3OHR - chain A; structure by X-ray diffraction, 1.66 A resolution.

# Chain A
Molecule: Putative fructokinase
Source organism: Bacillus subtilis
Notes: EC 2.7.1.4
UniProtKB: O05510 (SCRK_BACSU); numbering as in UniProt (aligned over 1-299)
Sequence (303 residues; row label = number of the first residue in the row; numbers below 1 keep their minus sign (Ser-3 is residue -3)):
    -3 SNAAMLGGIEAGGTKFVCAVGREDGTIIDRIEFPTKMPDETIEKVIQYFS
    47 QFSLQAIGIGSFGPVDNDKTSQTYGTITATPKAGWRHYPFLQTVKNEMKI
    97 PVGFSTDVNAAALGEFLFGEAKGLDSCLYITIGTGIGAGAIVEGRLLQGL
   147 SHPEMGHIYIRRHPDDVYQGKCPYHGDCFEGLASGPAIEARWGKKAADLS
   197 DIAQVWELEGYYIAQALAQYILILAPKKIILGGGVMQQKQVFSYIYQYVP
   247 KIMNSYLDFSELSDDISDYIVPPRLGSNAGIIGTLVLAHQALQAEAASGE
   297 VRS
Disordered / not traced: -3 to -1, 294-299
Sequence notes: expression tag (-3 to 0)
Modified positions: Mse1, Mse33, Mse94, Mse151, Mse232, Mse249 (selenomethionine; parent Met); Lys11, Lys32, Lys40, Lys65, Lys78, Lys91, Lys118, Lys167, Lys190, Lys223, Lys224, Lys235 (n-dimethyl-lysine; MLY); Lys95 (n-methyl-lysine; MLZ)
Bound ions: Zn2+: His153, Cys168, His171, Cys174
Residues lining bound ligands: ADP (adenosine-5'-diphosphate): Thr10, Gly129, Thr130, Gly131, Gly181, Pro182, Lys191, Ala192, Ala193, Gly229, Gly230, Val231, Gln233, Gln234
Swiss-Prot annotation at these positions:
  - binding site (ATP): Thr130, Pro182, Gly230 to Gln234
  - binding site (Zn(2+)): His153, Cys168, His171, Cys174
Reported in the primary citation:
  - contacts within the chain: Glu139-Arg141 (salt bridge)
  - self-association interface (contacts with another copy of this molecule); pairs are residue here / residue on that copy: Arg157-Asp173 (salt bridge), Phe58, Cys168, Mse249, Tyr252
  - Zn2+ coordination: His153, Cys168, His171, Cys174
  - binding site for ADP: Gly129 to Gly135, Gly181, Glu185, Ala192, Gly230, Gln234
  - conformationally variable residues: Ala192
  - post-translational modification sites: Lys11
  - specificity-determining residues: Gly59
  - catalytic residues: Asp103 (proposed by the authors, not directly observed)

# Summary
Ligands of chain A: ADP. His153, Cys168, His171 and Cys174 form the Zn2+ site. From UniProt: 7 ATP-binding
residues and 4 Zn2+-binding residues. From the paper: the catalytic residue Asp103; a binding site for ADP at
Gly129, Gly181 and Glu185 among others.
Chain A is Putative fructokinase (Bacillus subtilis); the structure, Crystal structure of fructokinase from
bacillus subtilis complexed with ADP, was determined by X-ray diffraction together with 1XC3 from the same
study.
